PDB entry 3AVQ | X-ray diffraction, 3.00 A resolution | chain A

== Chain A ==
Molecule: Pantothenate kinase
Organism: Mycobacterium tuberculosis
Notes: EC 2.7.1.33
UniProtKB: P63810 (COAA_MYCTU); residues 1-312 here = UniProt positions 1-312
Sequence (322 residues; row label = number of the first residue in the row; numbers below 1 keep their minus sign (Met-9 is residue -9)):
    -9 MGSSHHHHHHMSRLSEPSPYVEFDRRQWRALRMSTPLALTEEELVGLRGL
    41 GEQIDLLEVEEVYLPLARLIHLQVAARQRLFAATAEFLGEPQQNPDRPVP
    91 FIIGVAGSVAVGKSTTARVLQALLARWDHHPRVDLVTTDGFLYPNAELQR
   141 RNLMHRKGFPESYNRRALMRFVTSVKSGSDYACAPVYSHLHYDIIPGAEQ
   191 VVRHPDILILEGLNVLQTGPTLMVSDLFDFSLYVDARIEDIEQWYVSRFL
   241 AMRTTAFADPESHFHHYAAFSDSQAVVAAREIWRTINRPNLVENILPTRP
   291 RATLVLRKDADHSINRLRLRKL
Unresolved in the structure: -9 to 5
Construct notes: expression tag (-9 to 0)
Ligand contacts:
  - citrate anion (FLC): Gly39, Glu42, Ser98, Val99, Ala100, Val101, Gly102, Lys103, Ser104, Thr105, Arg108, Glu201, Arg238
  - MV1 ((2S)-2,4-dihydroxy-3,3-dimethyl-N-[3-(nonylamino)-3-oxopropyl]butanamide): Val99, Asp129, Leu132, Lys147, Tyr153, Tyr177, His179, Tyr182, Leu203, Tyr235, Arg238, Phe239, Met242, Phe247, Phe254, Tyr257, Ile272, Ile276, Asn277
From the paper describing this entry:
  - binding site for MV1: Val99, Asp129, Leu132, Lys147, Tyr153, Tyr177, His179, Tyr182, Leu203, Tyr235, Arg238, Phe239, Met242, Phe247, Phe254, Tyr257, Ile272, Ile276, Asn277
  - conformationally variable residues (side-chain flip): Arg238

== Overview ==
Chain A binds compound MV1 and citrate anion. The paper reports a binding site for MV1 at Val99, Asp129 and
Leu132 among others; conformational variability at Arg238.
Chain A is Pantothenate kinase (Mycobacterium tuberculosis); the structure, Pantothenate kinase from
Mycobacterium tuberculosis (MtPanK) in complex with N9-Pan, was determined by X-ray diffraction, deposited
together with 3AVO and 3AVP.
